Entry 3NFG (X-ray diffraction, 2.51 A resolution); this record covers chains A and O of the 4 polymer chains in the assembly.

[Chain A (and O)]
Molecule: DNA-directed RNA polymerase I subunit RPA49
Organism: Candida glabrata
Notes: EC 2.7.7.6; fragment: N-terminal domain; chain O of this document is another copy of the same molecule, construct and numbering; everything in this record applies to it too
Reference sequence: Q6FNZ9 (Q6FNZ9_CANGA); residues 1-99 here = UniProt positions 1-99
Amino-acid sequence (102 residues; row label = number of the first residue in the row; numbers below 1 keep their minus sign (Gly-2 is residue -2)):
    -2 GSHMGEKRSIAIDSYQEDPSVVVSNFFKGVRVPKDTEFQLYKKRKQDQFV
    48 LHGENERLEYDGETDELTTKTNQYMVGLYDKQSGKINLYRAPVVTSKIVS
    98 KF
Not modelled in the structure: -2 to 4, 99
Modified / non-standard residues: Mse72 (selenomethionine; parent Met)
Construct notes: expression tag (-2 to 0); engineered mutation Mse72 (Val in Q6FNZ9)

[How chain A and chain O interact]
Pairs across the interface - 127 pairs, chain A then chain O:
  Ile7(A) - Tyr76(O)  hydrophobic
  Ile7(A) - Gly81(O)
  Ile7(A) - Ile83(O)  hydrophobic
  Ala8(A) - Gly81(O)  hydrogen bond (backbone-backbone)
  Ala8(A) - Lys82(O)
  Ala8(A) - Ile83(O)  hydrogen bond (backbone-backbone)
  Ile9(A) - Ile83(O)
  Ile9(A) - Leu85(O)  hydrophobic
  Asp10(A) - Lys82(O)  salt bridge
  Asp10(A) - Ile83(O)  hydrogen bond (backbone-backbone)
  Asp10(A) - Asn84(O)  hydrogen bond
  Ser11(A) - Ile83(O)
  Ser11(A) - Asn84(O)  hydrogen bond
  Ser11(A) - Leu85(O)  hydrogen bond (backbone-backbone)
  Tyr12(A) - Gln70(O)  hydrogen bond
  Tyr12(A) - Mse72(O)
  Tyr12(A) - Leu85(O)
  Tyr12(A) - Arg87(O)
  Gln13(A) - Leu85(O)  hydrogen bond (backbone-backbone)
  Gln13(A) - Tyr86(O)
  Gln13(A) - Arg87(O)  hydrogen bond (backbone-backbone)
  Glu14(A) - Arg41(O)  salt bridge
  Glu14(A) - Arg87(O)
  Ser17(A) - Tyr86(O)
  Val18(A) - Ala88(O)
  Val18(A) - Pro89(O)
  Val20(A) - Val73(O)  hydrophobic
  Val20(A) - Pro89(O)  hydrogen bond (backbone-backbone)
  Val20(A) - Val90(O)
  Val20(A) - Val91(O)  hydrogen bond (backbone-backbone)
  Ser21(A) - Leu48(O)
  Ser21(A) - Val91(O)
  Ser21(A) - Ser93(O)  hydrogen bond
  Asn22(A) - Val91(O)  hydrogen bond (backbone-backbone)
  Asn22(A) - Thr92(O)
  Asn22(A) - Ser93(O)  hydrogen bond (backbone-backbone)
  Phe23(A) - Tyr57(O)  hydrophobic
  Phe23(A) - Ser93(O)
  Phe23(A) - Ile95(O)  hydrophobic
  Phe24(A) - Ile95(O)  hydrophobic
  Pro30(A) - Asn52(O)
  Pro30(A) - Tyr57(O)
  Asp32(A) - Asn52(O)
  Asp32(A) - Glu53(O)
  Thr33(A) - Glu51(O)
  Thr33(A) - Asn52(O)  hydrogen bond
  Thr33(A) - Tyr57(O)
  Glu34(A) - Gly50(O)
  Glu34(A) - Glu51(O)  hydrogen bond (backbone-backbone)
  Phe35(A) - His49(O)
  Phe35(A) - Gly50(O)
  Phe35(A) - Tyr57(O)  hydrophobic
  Gln36(A) - Leu48(O)
  Gln36(A) - His49(O)  hydrogen bond (backbone-backbone)
  Leu37(A) - Phe46(O)  hydrophobic
  Leu37(A) - Val47(O)
  Tyr38(A) - Phe46(O)
  Tyr38(A) - Val47(O)  hydrogen bond (backbone-backbone)
  Lys39(A) - Asp44(O)
  Lys39(A) - Gln45(O)
  Lys39(A) - Phe46(O)
  Lys40(A) - Asp44(O)
  Lys40(A) - Gln45(O)  hydrogen bond (backbone-backbone)
  Lys42(A) - Lys42(O)
  Lys42(A) - Asp44(O)
  Asp44(A) - Lys39(O)
  Gln45(A) - Lys39(O)
  Gln45(A) - Lys40(O)  hydrogen bond (backbone-backbone)
  Phe46(A) - Pro16(O)  hydrophobic
  Phe46(A) - Leu37(O)  hydrophobic
  Phe46(A) - Tyr38(O)
  Phe46(A) - Lys39(O)
  Val47(A) - Leu37(O)
  Val47(A) - Tyr38(O)  hydrogen bond (backbone-backbone)
  Leu48(A) - Ser21(O)
  Leu48(A) - Phe35(O)  hydrophobic
  Leu48(A) - Gln36(O)
  His49(A) - Phe35(O)
  His49(A) - Gln36(O)  hydrogen bond (backbone-backbone)
  Gly50(A) - Glu34(O)
  Gly50(A) - Phe35(O)
  Glu51(A) - Thr33(O)
  Glu51(A) - Glu34(O)  hydrogen bond (backbone-backbone)
  Asn52(A) - Thr33(O)  hydrogen bond
  Tyr57(A) - Phe23(O)  hydrophobic
  Tyr57(A) - Pro30(O)
  Tyr57(A) - Thr33(O)
  Tyr57(A) - Phe35(O)  hydrophobic
  Gln70(A) - Tyr12(O)  hydrogen bond
  Mse72(A) - Tyr12(O)  hydrophobic
  Val73(A) - Val18(O)  hydrophobic
  Val73(A) - Val20(O)  hydrophobic
  Tyr76(A) - Ile7(O)
  Gly81(A) - Ser6(O)
  Gly81(A) - Ile7(O)
  Gly81(A) - Ala8(O)  hydrogen bond (backbone-backbone)
  Lys82(A) - Ala8(O)
  Lys82(A) - Asp10(O)
  Ile83(A) - Ile7(O)  hydrophobic
  Ile83(A) - Ala8(O)  hydrogen bond (backbone-backbone)
  Ile83(A) - Ile9(O)
  Ile83(A) - Asp10(O)  hydrogen bond (backbone-backbone)
  Ile83(A) - Ser11(O)
  Asn84(A) - Asp10(O)  hydrogen bond
  Asn84(A) - Ser11(O)  hydrogen bond
  Leu85(A) - Ser11(O)  hydrogen bond (backbone-backbone)
  Leu85(A) - Tyr12(O)
  Leu85(A) - Gln13(O)  hydrogen bond (backbone-backbone)
  Tyr86(A) - Gln13(O)
  Tyr86(A) - Ser17(O)
  Arg87(A) - Tyr12(O)
  Arg87(A) - Gln13(O)  hydrogen bond (backbone-backbone)
  Arg87(A) - Glu14(O)
  Ala88(A) - Val18(O)
  Pro89(A) - Val18(O)
  Pro89(A) - Val20(O)  hydrogen bond (backbone-backbone)
  Val90(A) - Val20(O)
  Val91(A) - Val20(O)  hydrogen bond (backbone-backbone)
  Val91(A) - Ser21(O)
  Val91(A) - Asn22(O)  hydrogen bond (backbone-backbone)
  Thr92(A) - Asn22(O)
  Ser93(A) - Ser21(O)  hydrogen bond
  Ser93(A) - Asn22(O)  hydrogen bond (backbone-backbone)
  Ser93(A) - Phe23(O)
  Ile95(A) - Phe23(O)  hydrophobic
  Ile95(A) - Phe24(O)  hydrophobic
  Ile95(A) - Val27(O)  hydrophobic
Also at the interface, not in a pair above, chain A (61 interface residues in all): Asp15, Pro16, Val19, Val27, Val29, Arg41, Gln43
Also at the interface, not in a pair above, chain O (60 interface residues in all): Val19, Val29

[In short]
61 residues of chain A face 60 of chain O across their interface, with 38 hydrogen bonds and 2 salt bridges.
Polar pairs include Asp10(A)-Lys82(O), Glu14(A)-Arg41(O) and Asp10(A)-Asn84(O).
Chain A and chain O are both DNA-directed RNA polymerase I subunit RPA49 (Candida glabrata); the structure,
Crystal structure of Dimerization module of RNA polymerase I subcomplex A49/A34.5, was determined by X-ray
diffraction together with 3NFF, 3NFH and 3NFI from the same study.
